PDB entry 7WS0 | electron microscopy, 3.20 A resolution | chains C and D of the 9 polymer chains in the assembly

== Chain C ==
Name: Spike glycoprotein
Organism: Severe acute respiratory syndrome coronavirus 2
UniProt: P0DTC2 (SPIKE_SARS2); residue numbers follow UniProt; this construct covers 1-1208
Sequence (1288 residues; numbered 1 to 1288; the number before each row is that of its first residue):
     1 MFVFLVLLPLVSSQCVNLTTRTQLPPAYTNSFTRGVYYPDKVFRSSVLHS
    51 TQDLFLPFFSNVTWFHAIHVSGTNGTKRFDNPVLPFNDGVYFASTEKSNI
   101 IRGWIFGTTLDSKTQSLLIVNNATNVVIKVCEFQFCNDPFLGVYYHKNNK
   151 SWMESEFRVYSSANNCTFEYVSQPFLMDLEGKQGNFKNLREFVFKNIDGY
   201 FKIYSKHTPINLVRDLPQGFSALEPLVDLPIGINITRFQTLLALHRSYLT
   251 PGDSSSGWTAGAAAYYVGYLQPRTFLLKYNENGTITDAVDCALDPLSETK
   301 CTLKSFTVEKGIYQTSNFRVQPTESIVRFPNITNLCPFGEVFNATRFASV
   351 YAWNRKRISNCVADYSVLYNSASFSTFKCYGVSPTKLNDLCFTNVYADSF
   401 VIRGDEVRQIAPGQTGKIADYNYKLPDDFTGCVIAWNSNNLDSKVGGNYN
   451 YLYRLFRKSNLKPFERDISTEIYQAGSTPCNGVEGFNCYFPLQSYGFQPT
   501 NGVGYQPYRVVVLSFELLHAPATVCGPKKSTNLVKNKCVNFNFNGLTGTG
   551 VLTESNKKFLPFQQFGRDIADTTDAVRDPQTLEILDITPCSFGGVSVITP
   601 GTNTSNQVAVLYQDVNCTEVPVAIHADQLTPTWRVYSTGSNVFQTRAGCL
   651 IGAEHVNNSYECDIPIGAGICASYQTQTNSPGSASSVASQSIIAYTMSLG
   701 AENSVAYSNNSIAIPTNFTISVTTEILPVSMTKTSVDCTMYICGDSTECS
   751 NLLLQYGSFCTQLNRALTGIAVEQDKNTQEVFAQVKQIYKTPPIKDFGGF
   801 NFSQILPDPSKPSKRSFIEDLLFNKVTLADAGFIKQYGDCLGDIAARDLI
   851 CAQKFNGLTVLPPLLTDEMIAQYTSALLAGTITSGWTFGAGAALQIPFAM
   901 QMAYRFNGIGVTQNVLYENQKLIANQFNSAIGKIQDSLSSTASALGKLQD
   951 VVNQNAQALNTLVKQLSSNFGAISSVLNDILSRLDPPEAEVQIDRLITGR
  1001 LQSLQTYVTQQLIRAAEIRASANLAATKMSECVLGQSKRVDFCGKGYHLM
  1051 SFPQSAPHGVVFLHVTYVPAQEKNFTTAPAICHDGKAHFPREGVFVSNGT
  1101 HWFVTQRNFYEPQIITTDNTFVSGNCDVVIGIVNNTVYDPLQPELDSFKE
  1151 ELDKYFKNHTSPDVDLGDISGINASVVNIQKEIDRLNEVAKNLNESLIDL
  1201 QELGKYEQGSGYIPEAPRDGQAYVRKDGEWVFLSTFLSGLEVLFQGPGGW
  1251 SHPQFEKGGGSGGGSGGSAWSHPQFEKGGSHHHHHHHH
Unresolved in the structure: 1-14, 67-77, 144-151, 181-184, 244-257, 621-640, 677-688, 829-853, 1148-1288
Disulfides: Cys15-Cys136, Cys131-Cys166, Cys291-Cys301, Cys336-Cys361, Cys379-Cys432, Cys391-Cys525, Cys480-Cys488, Cys617-Cys649, Cys662-Cys671, Cys738-Cys760, Cys743-Cys749, Cys1032-Cys1043, Cys1082-Cys1126
Covalent attachments: N-acetylglucosamine (NAG) linked to Asn17, Asn61, Asn165, Asn234, Asn282, Asn331, Asn343, Asn603, Asn616, Asn657, Asn709, Asn717, Asn801, Asn1074, Asn1098, Asn1134
Construct notes: engineered mutation Gly682 (Arg in P0DTC2), Ser683 (Arg in P0DTC2), Ser685 (Arg in P0DTC2), Pro986 (Lys in P0DTC2), Pro987 (Val in P0DTC2); expression tag (1209-1288)
UniProt features mapped onto this chain:
  - region: Asn280 to Cys301 (Putative superantigen), Arg403 to Asp405 (Integrin-binding motif), Asn448 to Phe456 (Immunodominant HLA epitope recognized by the CD8+), Pro681, Ala684 (Putative superantigen), Ser816 to Tyr837 (Fusion peptide 1), Lys835 to Phe855 (Fusion peptide 2), Asp1163 to Glu1202 (Heptad repeat 2)
  - site: Arg815, Ser816 (Cleavage)
  - glycosylation: Asn17 (N-linked (GlcNAc...) (complex) asparagine), Asn61 (N-linked (GlcNAc...) (hybrid) asparagine), Asn74 (N-linked (GlcNAc...) (complex) asparagine), Asn122 (N-linked (GlcNAc...) (hybrid) asparagine), Asn149 (N-linked (GlcNAc...) (complex) asparagine), Asn165 (N-linked (GlcNAc...) (complex) asparagine), Asn234 (N-linked (GlcNAc...) (high mannose) asparagine), Asn282 (N-linked (GlcNAc...) (complex) asparagine), Thr323 (O-linked (GalNAc) threonine), Ser325 (O-linked (HexNAc...) serine), Asn331 (N-linked (GlcNAc...) (complex) asparagine), Asn343 (N-linked (GlcNAc...) (complex) asparagine), Asn603 (N-linked (GlcNAc...) (hybrid) asparagine), Asn616 (N-linked (GlcNAc...) (complex) asparagine), Asn657 (N-linked (GlcNAc...) (complex) asparagine), Thr676 (O-linked (GlcNAc...) threonine), Thr678 (O-linked (GlcNAc...) threonine), Asn709 (N-linked (GlcNAc...) (high mannose) asparagine), Asn717 (N-linked (GlcNAc...) (hybrid) asparagine), Asn801 (N-linked (GlcNAc...) (hybrid) asparagine) and 6 more in UniProt
  - natural variant: Leu5 (L5F: In strain: Iota/B.1.526), Ser13 (S13I: In strain: Epsilon/B.1.427/B.1.429), Leu18 (L18F: In strain: Beta/B.1.351, Gamma/P.1 and 1 more), Thr19 (T19I: In strain: Omicron/BQ.1.1, Omicron/XBB.1.5 and 1 more; T19R: In strain: Delta/B.1.617.2, Omicron/BA.2 and 4 more), Thr20 (T20N: In strain: Gamma/P.1), Leu24 to Ala27 (sequence variant, change not given here; In strain: Omicron/BA.2, Omicron/BA.2.12.1 and 6 more), Pro26 (P26S: In strain: Gamma/P.1), Gln52 (Q52H: In strain: Omicron/EG.5.1), Ala67 (A67V: In strain: Eta/B.1.525, Omicron/BA.1), His69 to Val70 (deletion: In strain: Alpha/B.1.1.7, Eta/B.1.525 and 5 more), Gly75 (G75V: In strain: Lambda/C.37), Thr76 (T76I: In strain: Lambda/C.37), 82 further natural variant entries in UniProt
  - mutagenesis: His69 to Val70 (Increased incorporation of cleaved spike into virions), Asn121 (N121Q: Partial loss of biliverdin affinity), Arg190 (R190K: Partial loss of biliverdin affinity), Asn234 (N234Q: Increased resistance to neutralizing antibodies), Asn331 (N331Q: Reduced viral infectivity), Asn343 (N343Q: Reduced viral infectivity), Leu452 (L452R: Increased resistance to neutralizing antibodies. Decreases HLA binding to NF9 epitope. Increased binding affinity to human ACE2), Tyr453 (Y453F: Decreased HLA binding to NF9 epitope. Increased binding affinity to human ACE2), Ala475 (A475V: Increased resistance to neutralizing antibodies), Val483 (V483A: Increased resistance to neutralizing antibodies), Glu484 (E484D: Increased replication in human TMEM106B overexpressing cells), Phe490 (F490L: Increased resistance to neutralizing antibodies and human covalescent sera neutralization), 12 further mutagenesis entries in UniProt

== Chain D ==
Name: 510A5 light chain
Organism: Homo sapiens
Sequence (108 residues; row label = number of the first residue in the row):
     1 DIQMTQSPSSLSASVGDRVTITCRASQSISSYLNWFQHKPGKAPKLLIYG
    51 ASSLQSGVPSRFSGSGSGTDFTLTISSLQPEDFATYYCQQSYSTPPYTFG
   101 QGTKLEIK
Disulfides: Cys23-Cys88

== Interface between chain C and chain D ==
Pairs across the interface (7):
  Tyr449(C) with Arg18(D), hydrogen bond
  Gln498(C) with Ser65(D), hydrogen bond
  Thr500(C) with Gly66(D); Ser67(D); Asp70(D), hydrogen bond
  Asn501(C) with Ser65(D)
  Tyr505(C) with Ser52(D)
Also at the interface, not in a pair above, chain C (6 interface residues in all): Gly502
Also at the interface, not in a pair above, chain D (8 interface residues in all): Phe71, Thr72
From the paper, about this interface:
  - epitope / paratope residues, chain C: Asn501(C)

== Overview ==
6 residues of chain C face 8 of chain D across their interface; the contacts include 3 hydrogen bonds. Polar
pairs include Tyr449(C)-Arg18(D), Gln498(C)-Ser65(D) and Thr500(C)-Asp70(D). N-acetylglucosamine is covalently
linked to Asn17(C), Asn61(C), Asn165(C), Asn234(C), Asn282(C) and Asn331(C) and 10 more. UniProt lists 24
mutagenesis sites on chain C. The paper reports the epitope/paratope residue Asn501(C).
Chain C is Spike glycoprotein (Severe acute respiratory syndrome coronavirus 2) and chain D is 510A5 light
chain (Homo sapiens); the structure, Structures of Omicron Spike complexes illuminate broad-spectrum
neutralizing antibody development, was determined by electron microscopy, deposited together with 7WS1, 7WS2,
7WS3, 7WS4, 7WS5, 7WS6 and 4 further entries.
